1YP6 - chain A; structure by X-ray diffraction, 1.80 A resolution.

# Chain A
Molecule: Major urinary protein 1
Source organism: Mus musculus
UniProtKB: P11588 (MUP1_MOUSE); residues 1-162 here correspond to UniProt positions 19-180 (UniProt number = residue number + 18)
Sequence (174 residues; each row starts with the number of its first residue; numbers below 1 keep their minus sign (Met-11 is residue -11)):
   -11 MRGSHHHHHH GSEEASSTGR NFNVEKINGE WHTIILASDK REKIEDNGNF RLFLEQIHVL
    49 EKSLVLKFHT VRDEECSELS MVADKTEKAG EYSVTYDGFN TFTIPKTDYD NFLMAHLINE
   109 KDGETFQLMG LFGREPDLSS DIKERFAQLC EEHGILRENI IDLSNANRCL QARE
Not modelled in the structure: -11 to 0, 158-162
Construct notes: expression tag (-11 to 0); engineered mutation Lys50 (Asn68 in P11588), Phe120 (Tyr138 in P11588), Glu140 (Lys158 in P11588)
Cystine bridges: Cys64-Cys157
Ion coordination: Cd2+ site 1: Glu13, Asp110; Cd2+ site 2: Glu18, Glu139
Ligand contacts: 2-isobutyl-3-methoxypyrazine (PRZ): Leu40, Leu42, Leu54, Phe56, Phe90, Ile92, Leu101, Ala103, Leu105, Leu116, Met117, Gly118, Phe120

# Summary
Chain A binds 2-isobutyl-3-methoxypyrazine. Glu13 and Asp110 form the Cd2+ site 1. Glu18 and Glu139 form the
Cd2+ site 2.
Chain A is Major urinary protein 1 (Mus musculus); the structure, Van der Waals Interactions Dominate
Hydrophobic Association in a Protein Binding Site Occluded From Solvent Water, was determined by X-ray
diffraction (same publication as 1YP7).
